Entry 3FFC (X-ray diffraction, 2.80 A resolution); this record covers chains A and C of the 5 polymer chains in the assembly.

== Chain A ==
Molecule: HLA class I histocompatibility antigen, B-8 alpha chain
Source organism: Homo sapiens
Reference sequence: P30460 (1B08_HUMAN); residues 1-277 here correspond to UniProt positions 25-301 (UniProt number = residue number + 24)
Amino-acid sequence (277 residues; numbered 1 to 277; the number before each row is that of its first residue):
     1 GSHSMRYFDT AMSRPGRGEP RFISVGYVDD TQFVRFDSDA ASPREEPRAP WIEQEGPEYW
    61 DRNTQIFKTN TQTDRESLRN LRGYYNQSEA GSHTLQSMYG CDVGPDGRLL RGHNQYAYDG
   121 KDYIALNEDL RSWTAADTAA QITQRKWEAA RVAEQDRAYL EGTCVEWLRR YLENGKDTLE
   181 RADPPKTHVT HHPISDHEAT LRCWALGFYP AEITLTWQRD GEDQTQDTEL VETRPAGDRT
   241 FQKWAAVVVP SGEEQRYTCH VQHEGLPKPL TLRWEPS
Disulfides: C101-C164, C203-C259
Ion coordination: Cd2+ site 1: G1, H3, E180; Cd2+ site 2: E19 (shared with 2 residues of chain G); Na+ near D30 (its only coordinating residue here)
From the paper describing this entry:
  - conformationally variable residues: E58, R62, R79, E154, E166, R170
  - specificity-determining residues: T163, W167 (proposed by the authors, not directly observed)

== Chain C ==
Molecule: FLRGRAYGL peptide from an EBV protein
Amino-acid sequence (9 residues; row label = number of the first residue in the row):
     1 FLRGRAYGL

== Chain A / chain C interface ==
Contacting residue pairs (48):
  Y7(A) - F1(C)  hydrogen bond (side chain-backbone)
  Y7(A) - L2(C)  hydrogen bond (side chain-backbone)
  D9(A) - R5(C)  salt bridge
  S24(A) - L2(C)
  F36(A) - L2(C)  hydrophobic
  Y59(A) - F1(C)  hydrophobic
  N63(A) - F1(C)
  N63(A) - L2(C)  hydrogen bond (side chain-backbone)
  I66(A) - F1(C)  hydrophobic
  I66(A) - R3(C)
  I66(A) - G4(C)
  N70(A) - R3(C)  hydrogen bond (side chain-backbone)
  N70(A) - G4(C)
  N70(A) - R5(C)  hydrogen bond (side chain-backbone)
  T73(A) - R5(C)  hydrogen bond (side chain-backbone)
  T73(A) - G8(C)
  D74(A) - R5(C)  salt bridge
  E76(A) - G8(C)  hydrogen bond (side chain-backbone)
  S77(A) - G8(C)
  S77(A) - L9(C)  hydrogen bond (side chain-backbone)
  N80(A) - L9(C)  hydrogen bond (side chain-backbone)
  L81(A) - L9(C)  hydrophobic
  Y84(A) - L9(C)  hydrogen bond (side chain-backbone)
  L95(A) - L9(C)  hydrophobic
  Y99(A) - L2(C)
  Y99(A) - R3(C)  hydrogen bond (side chain-backbone)
  Y99(A) - R5(C)
  N114(A) - R3(C)
  Y116(A) - R3(C)  hydrogen bond
  Y116(A) - R5(C)
  Y116(A) - L9(C)  hydrophobic
  Y123(A) - L9(C)  hydrophobic
  T143(A) - L9(C)  hydrogen bond (side chain-backbone)
  K146(A) - G8(C)  hydrogen bond (side chain-backbone)
  K146(A) - L9(C)  hydrogen bond (side chain-backbone)
  W147(A) - Y7(C)  hydrogen bond (side chain-backbone)
  W147(A) - G8(C)  hydrogen bond (side chain-backbone)
  W147(A) - L9(C)  hydrophobic
  A150(A) - Y7(C)  hydrophobic
  V152(A) - Y7(C)  hydrophobic
  Q155(A) - Y7(C)
  D156(A) - R3(C)  salt bridge
  Y159(A) - F1(C)  hydrogen bond (side chain-backbone)
  Y159(A) - L2(C)
  Y159(A) - R3(C)
  T163(A) - F1(C)
  W167(A) - F1(C)
  Y171(A) - F1(C)  hydrogen bond (side chain-backbone)
Also at the interface, not in a pair above, chain A (35 interface residues in all): M5, R62, F67, S97
Also at the interface, not in a pair above, chain C (9 interface residues in all): A6

== Summary ==
35 residues of chain A face 9 of chain C across their interface; the contacts include 19 hydrogen bonds and 3
salt bridges. Among the polar pairs are D9(A)-R5(C), D74(A)-R5(C) and D156(A)-R3(C). G1(A), H3(A) and E180(A)
coordinate Cd2+ site 1. From the paper: specificity determinants T163(A) and W167(A); conformational
variability at E58(A), R62(A) and R79(A) among others.
Here chain A is HLA class I histocompatibility antigen, B-8 alpha chain (Homo sapiens) and chain C is
FLRGRAYGL peptide from an EBV protein. Entry 3FFC (Crystal Structure of CF34 TCR in complex with HLA-B8/FLR)
was determined by X-ray diffraction.
